Entry 7RKN (electron microscopy, 3.60 A resolution); this record covers chains A and D of the 6 polymer chains in the assembly.

== Chain A ==
Name: Guanine nucleotide-binding protein G(i) subunit alpha-1
Source organism: Homo sapiens
UniProt: P63096 (GNAI1_HUMAN); numbering as in UniProt (aligned over 2-354)
Chain sequence (353 residues; each row starts with the number of its first residue):
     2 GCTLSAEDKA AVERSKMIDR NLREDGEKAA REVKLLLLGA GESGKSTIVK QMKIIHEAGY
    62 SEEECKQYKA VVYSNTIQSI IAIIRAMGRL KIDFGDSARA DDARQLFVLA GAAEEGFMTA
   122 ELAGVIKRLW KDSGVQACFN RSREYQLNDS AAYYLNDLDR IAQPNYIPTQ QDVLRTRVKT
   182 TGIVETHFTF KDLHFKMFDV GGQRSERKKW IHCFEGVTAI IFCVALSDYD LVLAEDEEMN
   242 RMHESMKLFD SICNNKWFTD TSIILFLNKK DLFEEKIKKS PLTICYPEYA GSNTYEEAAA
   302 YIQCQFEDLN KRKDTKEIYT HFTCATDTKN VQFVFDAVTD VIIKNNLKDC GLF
Not modelled in the structure: 2-3, 55-181, 234-240
UniProt features mapped onto this chain:
  - region: Lys35 to Thr48 (G1 motif), Asp173 to Thr181 (G2 motif), Phe196 to Arg205 (G3 motif), Ile265 to Asp272 (G4 motif), Thr324 to Thr329 (G5 motif)
  - binding site (GTP): Glu43 to Thr48, Ser151, Leu175 to Thr181, Asp200 to Gln204, Asn269 to Asp272, Ala326
  - binding site (Mg(2+)): Ser47, Thr181
  - modified residue: Arg178 (ADP-ribosylarginine), Gln204 (Deamidated glutamine), Cys351 (ADP-ribosylcysteine)
  - lipidation: Gly2 (N-myristoyl glycine), Cys3 (S-palmitoyl cysteine)
  - natural variant: Gly40 (G40C: In NEDHISB; G40R: In NEDHISB), Gly45 (G45D: In NEDHISB), Thr48 (T48I: In NEDHISB; T48K: In NEDHISB), Gln52 (Q52P: In NEDHISB), Ser75 (deletion: In NEDHISB; uncertain significance), Gln172 (deletion: In NEDHISB), Asp173 (D173V: In NEDHISB), Glu186 to Phe189 (deletion: In NEDHISB; uncertain significance), Cys224 (C224Y: In NEDHISB), Lys270 (K270N: In NEDHISB; K270R: In NEDHISB), Asp272 (D272G: In NEDHISB), Ala326 (A326P: In NEDHISB), 1 further natural variant entry in UniProt
  - mutagenesis: Gly42 (G42R: Abolishes switch to an activated conformation and dissociation from beta and gamma subunits upon GTP binding. Abolishes interaction with RGS family members), Glu116 (E116L: Enhances interaction (inactive GDP-bound) with RGS14), Gln147 (Q147L: Enhances interaction (inactive GDP-bound) with RGS14), Glu245 (E245L: Enhances interaction (inactive GDP-bound) with RGS14)
What the authors report for this chain:
  - conformationally variable residues (loop rearrangement): Thr324 to Thr327

== Chain D ==
Name: Antibody fragment scFv16
Source organism: Mus musculus
Notes: antibody fragment or engineered binder
Chain sequence (256 residues; row label = number of the first residue in the row; note: 2 numbers in that range are skipped by the numbering (no residue carries them; nothing is unmodelled there); a row labelled like 121A-121N holds insertion residues (121A, then the next letters in order)):
     1 DVQLVESGGG LVQPGGSRKL SCSASGFAFS SFGMHWVRQA PEKGLEWVAY ISSGSGTIYY
    61 ADTVKGRFTI SRDDPKNTLF LQMTSLRSED TAMYYCVRSI YYYGSSPFDF WGQGTTLTVS
   121 S
121A-121N GGGGSGGGGSGGGG
   124 SDIVMTQATS SVPVTPGESV SISCRSSKSL LHSNGNTYLY WFLQRPGQSP QLLIYRMSNL
   184 ASGVPDRFSG SGSGTAFTLT ISRLEAEDVG VYYCMQHLEY PLTFGAGTKL ELKGSLEVLF
   244 Q
Not modelled in the structure: 121A-121N, 236-244
Disulfide bonds: Cys22-Cys96, Cys147-Cys217

== How chain A and chain D interact ==
Contacting residue pairs (22):
  Leu5(A) - His155(D)
  Ser6(A) - His155(D)
  Ala7(A) - His155(D)
  Ala7(A) - Tyr161(D)  hydrophobic
  Ala7(A) - Leu221(D)
  Glu8(A) - Tyr101(D)
  Glu8(A) - Tyr161(D)
  Glu8(A) - Tyr163(D)  hydrogen bond
  Glu8(A) - Arg179(D)  salt bridge
  Glu8(A) - His220(D)  salt bridge
  Glu8(A) - Leu221(D)
  Ala11(A) - Tyr50(D)
  Ala12(A) - Tyr101(D)
  Glu14(A) - Ser52(D)  hydrogen bond
  Glu14(A) - Ser53(D)
  Glu14(A) - Gly56(D)
  Glu14(A) - Thr57(D)  hydrogen bond
  Arg15(A) - Ile100(D)
  Arg15(A) - Tyr101(D)
  Arg15(A) - Tyr102(D)
  Met18(A) - Ser53(D)
  Met18(A) - Gly54(D)
Other interface residues (no listed pair), chain A (10 interface residues in all): Asp9

== In short ==
Chain A and chain D form an interface of 10 and 15 residues respectively, with 3 hydrogen bonds and 2 salt
bridges. Among the polar pairs are Glu8(A)-Arg179(D), Glu8(A)-His220(D) and Glu8(A)-Tyr163(D). From UniProt:
24 GTP-binding residues, Mg2+-binding residues Ser47(A) and Thr181(A) and 4 mutagenesis sites on chain A. The
paper reports conformational variability at Thr324(A).
Chain A is Guanine nucleotide-binding protein G(i) subunit alpha-1 (Homo sapiens) and chain D is Antibody
fragment scFv16 (Mus musculus); the structure, Structure of CX3CL1-US28-Gi-scFv16 in OC-state, was determined
by electron microscopy (same publication as 7RKF, 7RKM, 7RKX and 7RKY).
